PDB entry 1BWQ | X-ray diffraction, 2.30 A resolution | chain A

[Chain A]
Protein: Platelet-activating factor acetylhydrolase
Organism: Bos taurus
Notes: EC 3.1.1.47
UniProt: Q29460 (PA1B3_BOVIN); residue numbers follow UniProt; this construct covers 1-232
Chain sequence (233 residues; row label = number of the first residue in the row):
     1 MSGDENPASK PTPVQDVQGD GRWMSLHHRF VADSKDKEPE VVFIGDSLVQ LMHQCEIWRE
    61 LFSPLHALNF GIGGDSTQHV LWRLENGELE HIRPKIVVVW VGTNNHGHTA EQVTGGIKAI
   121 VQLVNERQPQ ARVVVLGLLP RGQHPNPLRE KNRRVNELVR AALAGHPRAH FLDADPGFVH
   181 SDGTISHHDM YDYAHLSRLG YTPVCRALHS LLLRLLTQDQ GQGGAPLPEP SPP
Not modelled in the structure: 1-4, 217-233
Sequence notes: engineered mutation Ala194 (Leu in Q29460)
Swiss-Prot annotation at these positions:
  - active site: Ser47, Asp192, His195
  - modified residue: Ser2 (N-acetylserine)

[Summary]
UniProt lists 3 active-site residues.
Chain A is Platelet-activating factor acetylhydrolase (Bos taurus); the structure, Probing the substrate
specificity of the intracellular brain platelet-activating factor acetylhydrolase, was determined by X-ray
diffraction (same publication as 1BWP and 1BWR).
